5J5I - chains C and D of the 5 polymer chains in the assembly; structure by X-ray diffraction, 2.33 A resolution.

[Chain C (and D)]
Protein: Acetylcholine-binding protein
Source organism: Lymnaea stagnalis
Notes: chain D of this document is another copy of the same molecule, construct and numbering; everything in this record applies to it too
UniProt: P58154 (ACHP_LYMST); residues 1-210 here correspond to UniProt positions 20-229 (UniProt number = residue number + 19)
Amino-acid sequence (218 residues; numbered -7 to 210; the number before each row is that of its first residue; numbers below 1 keep their minus sign (Asp-7 is residue -7)):
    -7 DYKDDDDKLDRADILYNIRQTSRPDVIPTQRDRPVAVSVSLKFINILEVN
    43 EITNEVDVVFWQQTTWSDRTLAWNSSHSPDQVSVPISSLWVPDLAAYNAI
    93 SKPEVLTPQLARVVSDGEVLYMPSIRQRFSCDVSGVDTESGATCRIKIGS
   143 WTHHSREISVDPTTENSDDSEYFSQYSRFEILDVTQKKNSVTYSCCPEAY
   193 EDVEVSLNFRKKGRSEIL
Not modelled in the structure: 206-210
Differences from the reference sequence: expression tag (-7 to 0)
Cystine bridges: Cys123-Cys136, Cys187-Cys188
Glycans and other covalent adducts: N-acetylglucosamine (NAG) linked to Asn66
Residues lining bound ligands:
  - 6GM (4-(2-amino-6-{bis[(pyridin-2-yl)methyl]amino}pyrimidin-4-yl)phenol), molecule 1: Trp53, Gln55, Thr56, Thr57, Leu102, Arg104, Leu112, Tyr113, Met114, Tyr164
  - 6GM, molecule 2: Tyr89, Ser142, Trp143, Thr144, Tyr185, Cys187, Cys188, Tyr192
UniProt features mapped onto this chain:
  - glycosylation: Asn66 (N-linked (GlcNAc...) asparagine)

[Interface between chain C and chain D]
Pairs across the interface (71; chain C residue first):
  Arg15(C) with Leu1(D); Ala4(D)
  Asp17(C) with Leu7(D); Arg11(D), salt bridge; Pro77(D)
  Val18(C) with Lys0(D); Ala4(D), hydrophobic; Leu7(D), hydrophobic
  Ile19(C) with Lys0(D); Arg3(D)
  Pro20(C) with Lys0(D)
  Thr21(C) with Asp-2(D), hydrogen bond (side chain-backbone); Lys0(D)
  Arg23(C) with Asp-2(D)
  Asp24(C) with Lys-5(D); Asp-2(D); Asp-1(D)
  Arg25(C) with Asp-2(D)
  Pro26(C) with Asp-2(D)
  Ile44(C) with Arg170(D)
  Thr45(C) with Tyr168(D); Arg170(D)
  Asn46(C) with Tyr168(D), hydrogen bond (side chain-backbone)
  Glu47(C) with Leu39(D)
  Asp60(C) with Lys0(D), salt bridge
  Asp85(C) with Pro100(D); Leu102(D)
  Leu86(C) with Pro100(D)
  Ala87(C) with Thr99(D); Pro100(D)
  Ala91(C) with Leu98(D)
  Ile92(C) with Leu39(D), hydrophobic; Leu98(D); Arg118(D), hydrogen bond (backbone-side chain)
  Ser93(C) with Glu96(D); Leu98(D)
  Lys94(C) with Glu96(D), hydrogen bond (backbone-side chain); Val97(D); Leu98(D)
  Ser122(C) with Asn37(D), hydrogen bond; Ser166(D), hydrogen bond
  Cys123(C) with Tyr168(D)
  Asp124(C) with Tyr168(D)
  Arg137(C) with Gln167(D); Tyr168(D), hydrogen bond
  Trp143(C) with Trp53(D); Thr99(D); Pro100(D); Met114(D), hydrogen bond (side chain-backbone)
  Thr144(C) with Ser75(D), hydrogen bond; Leu102(D); Arg104(D), hydrogen bond (backbone-side chain)
  His145(C) with Arg3(D); Ser75(D), hydrogen bond; Arg104(D)
  His146(C) with Asp-3(D), salt bridge; Arg104(D)
  Arg148(C) with Tyr-6(D), hydrogen bond (side chain-backbone); Lys-5(D), hydrogen bond (side chain-backbone); Asp-2(D), salt bridge
  Glu149(C) with Asp-2(D); Arg3(D), salt bridge; Gln73(D); Arg104(D), salt bridge
  Tyr185(C) with Trp53(D); Glu163(D); Tyr164(D)
  Ser186(C) with Asp160(D); Glu163(D), hydrogen bond
  Cys187(C) with Gln55(D); Tyr164(D)
Interface residues without a listed pair, chain C (40 interface residues in all): Thr62, Tyr89, Pro95, Arg120, Thr184
Interface residues without a listed pair, chain D (38 interface residues in all): Asp-4, Glu40, Val51, Ser116

[Overview]
Chain C and chain D form an interface of 40 and 38 residues respectively; the contacts include 14 hydrogen
bonds and 6 salt bridges. Polar pairs include Asp17(C)-Arg11(D), Asp60(C)-Lys0(D) and His146(C)-Asp-3(D).
Bound to chain C: compound 6GM. N-acetylglucosamine is covalently linked to Asn66(C).
Chain C and chain D are both Acetylcholine-binding protein (Lymnaea stagnalis); the structure, X-Ray Crystal
Structure of Acetylcholine Binding Protein (AChBP) in Complex with
4-(2-amino-6-{bis[(pyridin-2-yl)methyl]amino}pyrimidin-4-yl)phenol, was determined by X-ray diffraction (same
publication as 5J5F, 5J5G and 5J5H).
